PDB entry 9E2W | electron microscopy, 3.30 A resolution | chains F and X of the 15 polymer chains in the assembly

[Chain F]
Molecule: Leading strand DNA template
Sequence (48 nucleotides; each row starts with the number of its first residue):
    15 TCGTGCTGAGTGATATCTGCTTTGGGTGGGTGGGTGGGTTGAGGCAAT

[Chain X]
Name: Topoisomerase 1-associated factor 1
Source organism: Saccharomyces cerevisiae W303
UniProt: P53840 (TOF1_YEAST); numbering as in UniProt (aligned over 1-1238)
Chain sequence (1238 residues; row label = number of the first residue in the row):
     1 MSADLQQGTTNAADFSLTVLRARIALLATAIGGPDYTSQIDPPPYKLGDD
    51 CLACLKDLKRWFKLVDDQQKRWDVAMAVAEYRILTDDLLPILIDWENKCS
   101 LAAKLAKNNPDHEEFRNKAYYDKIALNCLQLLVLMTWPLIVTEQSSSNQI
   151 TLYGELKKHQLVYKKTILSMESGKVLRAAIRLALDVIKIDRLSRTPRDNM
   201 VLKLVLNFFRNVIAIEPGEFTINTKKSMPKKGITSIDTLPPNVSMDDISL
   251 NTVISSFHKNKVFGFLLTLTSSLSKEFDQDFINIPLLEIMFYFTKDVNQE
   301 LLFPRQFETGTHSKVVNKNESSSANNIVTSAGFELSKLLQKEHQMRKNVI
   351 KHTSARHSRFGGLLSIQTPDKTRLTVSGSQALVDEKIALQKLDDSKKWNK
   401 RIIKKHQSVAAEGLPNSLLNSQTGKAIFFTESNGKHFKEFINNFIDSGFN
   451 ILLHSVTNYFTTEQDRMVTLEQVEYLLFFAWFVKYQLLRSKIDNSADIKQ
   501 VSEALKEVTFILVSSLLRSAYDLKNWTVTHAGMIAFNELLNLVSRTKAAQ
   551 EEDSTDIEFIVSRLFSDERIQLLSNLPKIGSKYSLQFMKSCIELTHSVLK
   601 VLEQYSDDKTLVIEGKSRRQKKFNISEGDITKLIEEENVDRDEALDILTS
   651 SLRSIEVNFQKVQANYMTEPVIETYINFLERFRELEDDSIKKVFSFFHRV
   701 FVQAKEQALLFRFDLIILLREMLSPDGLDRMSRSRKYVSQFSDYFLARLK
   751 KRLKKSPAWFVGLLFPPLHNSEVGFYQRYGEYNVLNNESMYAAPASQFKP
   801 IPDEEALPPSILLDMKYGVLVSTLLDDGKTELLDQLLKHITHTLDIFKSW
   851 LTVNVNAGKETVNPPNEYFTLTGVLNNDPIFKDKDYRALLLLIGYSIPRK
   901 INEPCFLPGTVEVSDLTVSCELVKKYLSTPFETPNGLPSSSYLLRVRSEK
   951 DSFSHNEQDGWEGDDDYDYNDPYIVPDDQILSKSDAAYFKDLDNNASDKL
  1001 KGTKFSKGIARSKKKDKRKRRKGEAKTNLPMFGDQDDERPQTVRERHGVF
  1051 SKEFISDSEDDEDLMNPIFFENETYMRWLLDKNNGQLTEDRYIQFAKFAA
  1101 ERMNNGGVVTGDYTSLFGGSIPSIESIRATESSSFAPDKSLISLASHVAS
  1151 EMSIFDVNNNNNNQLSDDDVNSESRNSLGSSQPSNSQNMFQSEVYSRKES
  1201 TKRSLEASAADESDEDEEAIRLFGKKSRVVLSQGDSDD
Not modelled in the structure: 1-11, 305-328, 614-654, 782-1238
Curated features (UniProtKB/Swiss-Prot):
  - modified residue (Phosphoserine): Ser626, Ser654, Ser1056, Ser1058, Ser1213

[How chain F and chain X interact]
Residue-residue contacts (5):
  DT15(F) - Lys578(X)  salt bridge to the phosphate
  DC16(F) - His769(X)  phosphate contact
  DG17(F) - His769(X)  phosphate contact
  DG26(F) - Arg401(X)  phosphate contact
  DA27(F) - Arg401(X)  phosphate contact
Other interface residues (no listed pair), chain F (6 interface residues in all): DT28
Other interface residues (no listed pair), chain X (5 interface residues in all): Trp398, Asn575

[Overview]
6 residues of chain F face 5 of chain X across their interface; the contacts include 1 salt bridge. The
salt-bridged pair is DT15(F)-Lys578(X).
Chain F is Leading strand DNA template and chain X is Topoisomerase 1-associated factor 1 (Saccharomyces
cerevisiae W303); the structure, Cryo-EM structure of yeast CMG helicase stalled at G4-containing DNA
template, state 1, was determined by electron microscopy, deposited together with 9E2Y, 9E2Z and 9E2X.
